PDB entry 4KUX | X-ray diffraction, 1.90 A resolution | chains A and B

[Chain A (and B)]
Molecule: Aristolochene synthase
From: Aspergillus terreus
Notes: EC 4.2.3.9; chain B of this document is another copy of the same molecule, construct and numbering; everything in this record applies to it too
UniProt: Q9UR08 (ARIS_ASPTE); residues 8-314 here correspond to UniProt positions 14-320 (UniProt number = residue number + 6)
Sequence (314 residues; row label = number of the first residue in the row):
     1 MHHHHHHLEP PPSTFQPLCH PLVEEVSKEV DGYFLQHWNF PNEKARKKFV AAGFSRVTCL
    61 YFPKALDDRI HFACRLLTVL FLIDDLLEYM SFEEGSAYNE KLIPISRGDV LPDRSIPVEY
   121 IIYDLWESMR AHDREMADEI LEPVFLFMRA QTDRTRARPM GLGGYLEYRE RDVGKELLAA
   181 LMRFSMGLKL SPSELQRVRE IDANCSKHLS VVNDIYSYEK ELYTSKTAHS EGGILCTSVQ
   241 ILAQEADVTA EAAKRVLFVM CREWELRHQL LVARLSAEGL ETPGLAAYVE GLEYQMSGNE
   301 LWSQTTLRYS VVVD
Disordered / not traced: 1-7, 312-314
Sequence notes: expression tag (1-7)
Ion coordination: Mg2+ site 1: D84 (together with farnesyl thiopyrophosphate); Mg2+ site 2: N213, S217, E221 (together with farnesyl thiopyrophosphate)
Small-molecule neighbours: farnesyl thiopyrophosphate (FPS; S-[(2E,6E)-3,7,11-trimethyldodeca-2,6,10-trienyl] trihydrogen thiodiphosphate): V57, Y61, L77, L80, F81, D84, F147, R169, D172, V173, G174, L177, L178, N213, S217, K220, E221, N299, W302, R308, Y309
From the paper describing this entry:
  - conformationally variable residues (order/disorder transition, side-chain flip): V57, L77, L80, D84, N213, E221, S225 to I234
  - Mg2+ coordination: D84, N213, E221
  - binding site for farnesyl thiopyrophosphate: V57, Y61, L77, L80, F81, F147, R169, N213, K220, N299, W302, S303, R308, Y309
  - catalytic residues: Y61, F81, F147

[Interface between chain A and chain B]
Contacting residue pairs (31; chain A residue first):
  L162(A) - E245(B)
  G163(A) - E245(B)  hydrogen bond (backbone-side chain)
  K207(A) - A246(B)
  L242(A) - L162(B)  hydrophobic
  L242(A) - M260(B)  hydrophobic
  E245(A) - L162(B)
  E245(A) - G163(B)  hydrogen bond (side chain-backbone)
  E245(A) - L166(B)
  A246(A) - K207(B)
  A246(A) - M260(B)  hydrophobic
  A246(A) - W264(B)  hydrogen bond (backbone-side chain)
  D247(A) - K207(B)  salt bridge
  D247(A) - R267(B)
  V248(A) - M260(B)  hydrophobic
  V248(A) - W264(B)
  A252(A) - E263(B)
  R255(A) - E263(B)  salt bridge
  V256(A) - V256(B)  hydrophobic
  V256(A) - M260(B)  hydrophobic
  V256(A) - E263(B)
  V259(A) - V256(B)  hydrophobic
  M260(A) - L242(B)  hydrophobic
  M260(A) - A246(B)  hydrophobic
  M260(A) - V248(B)  hydrophobic
  M260(A) - V256(B)  hydrophobic
  E263(A) - A252(B)
  E263(A) - R255(B)  salt bridge
  E263(A) - V256(B)
  W264(A) - A246(B)  hydrogen bond (side chain-backbone)
  W264(A) - V248(B)
  R267(A) - D247(B)  salt bridge
Interface residues without a listed pair, chain A (18 interface residues in all): L166, L266
Interface residues without a listed pair, chain B (18 interface residues in all): G161, V259

[Summary]
Chain A and chain B each contribute 18 residues to their interface; the contacts include 4 hydrogen bonds and
4 salt bridges. Polar contacts include D247(A)-K207(B), R255(A)-E263(B) and R267(A)-D247(B). Bound to chain A:
farnesyl thiopyrophosphate. From the paper: catalytic residues Y61(A), F81(A) and F147(A); a binding site for
farnesyl thiopyrophosphate at V57(A), Y61(A) and L77(A) among others.
Chain A and chain B are both Aristolochene synthase (Aspergillus terreus); the structure, Crystal structure of
Aspergillus terreus aristolochene synthase complexed with farnesyl thiolodiphosphate (FSPP), was determined by
X-ray diffraction (same publication as 4KVD, 4KVI, 4KVW and 4KVY).
